3SQ1 - chains A and P of the 3 polymer chains in the assembly; structure by X-ray diffraction, 1.82 A resolution.

== Chain A ==
Molecule: DNA polymerase
Source organism: Enterobacteria phage RB69
Notes: EC 2.7.7.7
UniProtKB: Q38087 (DPOL_BPR69); residues 1-901 here = UniProt positions 1-901
Amino-acid sequence (901 residues; each row starts with the number of its first residue):
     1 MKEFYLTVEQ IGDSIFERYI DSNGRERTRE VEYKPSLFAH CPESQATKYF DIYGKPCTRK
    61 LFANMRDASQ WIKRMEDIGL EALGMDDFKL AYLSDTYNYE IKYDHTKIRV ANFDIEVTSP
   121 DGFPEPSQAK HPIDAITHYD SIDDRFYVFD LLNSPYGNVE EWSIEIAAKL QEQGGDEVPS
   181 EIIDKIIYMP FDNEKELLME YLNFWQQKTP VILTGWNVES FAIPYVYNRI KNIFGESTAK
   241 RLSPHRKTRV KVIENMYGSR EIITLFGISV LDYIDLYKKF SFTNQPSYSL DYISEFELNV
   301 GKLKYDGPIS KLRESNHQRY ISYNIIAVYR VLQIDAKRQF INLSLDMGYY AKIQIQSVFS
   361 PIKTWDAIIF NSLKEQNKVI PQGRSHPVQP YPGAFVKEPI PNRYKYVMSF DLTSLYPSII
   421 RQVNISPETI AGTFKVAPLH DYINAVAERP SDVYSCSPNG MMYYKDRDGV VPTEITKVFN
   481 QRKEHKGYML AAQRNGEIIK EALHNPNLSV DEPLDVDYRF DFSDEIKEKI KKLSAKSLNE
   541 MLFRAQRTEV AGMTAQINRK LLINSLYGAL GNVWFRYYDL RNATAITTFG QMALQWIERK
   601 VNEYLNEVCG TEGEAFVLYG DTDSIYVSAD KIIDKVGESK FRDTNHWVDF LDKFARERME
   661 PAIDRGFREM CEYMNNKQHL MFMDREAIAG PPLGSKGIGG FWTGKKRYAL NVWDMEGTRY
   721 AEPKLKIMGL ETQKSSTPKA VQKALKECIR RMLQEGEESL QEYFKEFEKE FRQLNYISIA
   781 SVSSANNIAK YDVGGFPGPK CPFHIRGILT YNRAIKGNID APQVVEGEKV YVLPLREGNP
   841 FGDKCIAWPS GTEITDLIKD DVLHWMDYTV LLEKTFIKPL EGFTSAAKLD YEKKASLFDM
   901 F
Differences from the reference sequence: engineered mutation Ala222 (Asp in Q38087), Ala327 (Asp in Q38087)
Metal / ion sites: Ca2+ site 1: Asp411, Leu412, Asp623 (together with DUP); Ca2+ site 2: Asp411, Asp623 (together with DUP); Ca2+ site 3: Asp411 (together with DUP); Ca2+ site 4: Asn505, Asn507, Lys531; Ca2+ site 5: Glu660, Asp684
Residues lining bound ligands: DUP (2'-deoxyuridine 5'-alpha,beta-imido-triphosphate): Asp411, Leu412, Thr413, Ser414, Leu415, Tyr416, Pro417, Arg482, Lys486, Lys560, Asn564, Tyr567, Thr622, Asp623

== Chain P ==
Molecule: 13-nt DNA strand
Sequence (13 nucleotides; row label = number of the first residue in the row):
   103 GCGGACTGCT TAC
Modified positions: DOC (2',3'-dideoxycytidine-5'-monophosphate) at position 115

== Chain A / chain P interface ==
Residue-residue contacts (29; chain A residue first):
  Asn284(A) - DT112(P)  sugar contact
  Asn284(A) - DT113(P)  hydrogen bond to the phosphate
  Asp621(A) - DOC_115(P)  sugar contact
  Thr622(A) - DOC_115(P)  sugar contact
  Asp623(A) - DOC_115(P)  sugar contact
  Lys706(A) - DA114(P)  hydrogen bond to the base
  Tyr708(A) - DOC_115(P)  hydrogen bond to the phosphate
  Met728(A) - DA114(P)  phosphate contact
  Met728(A) - DOC_115(P)  phosphate contact
  Gly729(A) - DT113(P)  phosphate contact
  Gly729(A) - DA114(P)  hydrogen bond to the phosphate
  Gln733(A) - DT113(P)  sugar contact
  Gln733(A) - DA114(P)  phosphate contact
  Lys734(A) - DT113(P)  sugar contact
  Ser735(A) - DT112(P)  phosphate contact
  Ser735(A) - DT113(P)  hydrogen bond to the phosphate
  Ser783(A) - DC111(P)  sugar contact
  Ser783(A) - DT112(P)  phosphate contact
  Ser784(A) - DC111(P)  phosphate contact
  Ser784(A) - DT112(P)  hydrogen bond to the phosphate
  Ala785(A) - DC111(P)  phosphate contact
  Asn786(A) - DC111(P)  hydrogen bond to the phosphate
  Lys790(A) - DG110(P)  salt bridge to the phosphate
  Tyr791(A) - DT109(P)  hydrogen bond to the phosphate
  Tyr791(A) - DG110(P)  hydrogen bond to the phosphate
  Lys800(A) - DC108(P)  base contact
  Lys800(A) - DT109(P)  hydrogen bond to the sugar
  His804(A) - DG110(P)  phosphate contact
  His804(A) - DC111(P)  salt bridge to the phosphate
Other interface residues (no listed pair), chain A (27 interface residues in all): Tyr257, Tyr626, Ile727, Ser736, Val782, Asn787, Pro802, Lys829

== Summary ==
27 residues of chain A face 8 of chain P across their interface, with 10 hydrogen bonds and 2 salt bridges.
Polar contacts include Lys706(A)-DA114(P), Lys800(A)-DT109(P) and Asn284(A)-DT113(P). Bound to chain A:
compound DUP. Asp411(A), Leu412(A) and Asp623(A) coordinate Ca2+ site 1.
Here chain A is DNA polymerase (Enterobacteria phage RB69) and chain P is a 13-nt DNA strand. Entry 3SQ1 (RB69
DNA Polymerase Ternary Complex with dUpCpp Opposite dA) was determined by X-ray diffraction, deposited
together with 3S9H, 3SCX, 3SI6, 3SJJ, 3SNN, 3SPY, 3SPZ and 3SQ0.
